6VBU - chains 5 and 9 of the 8 polymer chains in the assembly; structure by electron microscopy, 3.10 A resolution.

Chain 5:
Protein: Bardet-Biedl syndrome 5 protein homolog
From: Bos taurus
Reference sequence: A6QLF9 (A6QLF9_BOVIN); residue numbers follow UniProt; this construct covers 1-341
Sequence (341 residues; numbered 1 to 341; the number before each row is that of its first residue):
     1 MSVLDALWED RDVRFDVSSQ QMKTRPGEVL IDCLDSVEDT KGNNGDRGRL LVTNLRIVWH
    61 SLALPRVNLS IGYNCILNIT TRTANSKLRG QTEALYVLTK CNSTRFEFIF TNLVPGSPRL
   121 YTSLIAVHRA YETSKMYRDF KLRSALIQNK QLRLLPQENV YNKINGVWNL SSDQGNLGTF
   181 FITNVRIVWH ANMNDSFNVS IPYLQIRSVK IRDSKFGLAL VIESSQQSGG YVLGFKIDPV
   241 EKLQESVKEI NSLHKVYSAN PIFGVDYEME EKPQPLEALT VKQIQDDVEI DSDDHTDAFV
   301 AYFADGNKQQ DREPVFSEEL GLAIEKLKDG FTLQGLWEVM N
Unresolved in the structure: 1-5, 213-218, 268-295, 340-341

Chain 9:
Protein: Bardet-Biedl syndrome 9
From: Bos taurus
Reference sequence: E1BHJ5 (E1BHJ5_BOVIN); residue numbers follow UniProt; this construct covers 1-887
Sequence (887 residues; each row starts with the number of its first residue):
     1 MSLFKARDWW STVLGDKEEF DQGCLCLADV DNTGNGQDKI IVGSFMGYLR IFNPHPVKTG
    61 DGAQAEDLLL EVHLRDPILQ VEVGKFVSGT EMLHLAVLHS RKLCVYSVSG TLGNVEHGNQ
   121 YQIKLMYEHN LQRTACNMTY GSFGGVKGRD LICIQSVDGM LMVFEQESYA FGRFLPGSLL
   181 PGPLAYSSRT DSFITVSSCH QVESYKYQVL AFATDADKRQ ETEQQKHGSG KRLVVDWTLN
   241 IGEQAIDICI VSFIQSASSV FVLGERNFFC LKDNGQIQFM KKLDYSPSCF LPYCSVSEGT
   301 INTLIGNHNN MLHIYQDVTL KWATQLPHVP VAVRVGCLHD LKGVIVTLSD DGHLQCSYLG
   361 TDPSLFQAPK VESRELNYDE LDMELKELQK VIKNVNKSQD VWPLTEREDD LKVSAMVSPN
   421 FDSVSQATDV EVGADLVPSV TVKVTLKNRV ALQKIKLSIY VQPPLVLTGD QFTFEFMAPE
   481 MTRTVGFSVY LKGSYSPPEL EGNAVVSYSR PTERNPDGIP RVSQCKFRLP LKLVCLPGQP
   541 SKTASHKLTI DTNKSPVSLL SLFPGFAKQS EDDQVNVMGF RFLGGSQVTL LASKTSQRYR
   601 IQSEQFEDLW LITNELIIRL QEYFEKQGIK DFTCSFSGSV PLEEYFELID HHFELRINGE
   661 KLEELLSERA VQFRAIQRRL LTRFKDKTPA PLQHLDTLLD GTYKQVIALA DAVEENQDNL
   721 FQSFTRLKSA THLVILLIGL WQKLSADQIA ILEAAFLPLQ QDTQELGWEE TVDAALSHLL
   781 KTCLSKSSKE QALNLNSQLG IPKDTSQLKK HITLFCDRLA KGGRLCLSTD AAAPQTMVMP
   841 GGCATIPESD LEGRSIDQDS SELFTNHKHL MVETPVPEVS PLQGVTE
Unresolved in the structure: 1, 57-62, 214-233, 398-409, 421-438, 568-574, 829-887

Interface between chain 5 and chain 9:
Pairs across the interface (115):
  Asp16(5) - Ser373(9)  hydrogen bond
  Asp16(5) - Arg374(9)  salt bridge
  Asn44(5) - Arg374(9)
  Asn44(5) - Glu375(9)  hydrogen bond (side chain-backbone)
  Asn44(5) - Leu376(9)
  Asn44(5) - Leu381(9)
  Gly45(5) - Leu381(9)
  Asp46(5) - Asn377(9)
  Arg47(5) - Glu380(9)  salt bridge
  Arg47(5) - Leu381(9)
  Arg47(5) - Glu384(9)  salt bridge
  Leu64(5) - Asn377(9)
  Val67(5) - Arg374(9)
  Asn68(5) - Arg374(9)
  Leu69(5) - Arg374(9)
  Arg105(5) - Arg7(9)
  Pro115(5) - Pro516(9)
  Arg129(5) - Lys17(9)
  Thr133(5) - Lys17(9)
  Phe140(5) - Ala65(9)  hydrophobic
  Leu142(5) - Ala65(9)
  Leu142(5) - Glu66(9)
  Leu142(5) - Leu68(9)
  Arg143(5) - Ala65(9)
  Arg143(5) - Glu66(9)  hydrogen bond (side chain-backbone)
  Arg143(5) - Leu68(9)  hydrogen bond (side chain-backbone)
  Arg143(5) - Leu69(9)  hydrogen bond (side chain-backbone)
  Arg143(5) - Glu71(9)
  Arg143(5) - Asn119(9)  hydrogen bond (side chain-backbone)
  Arg143(5) - Tyr121(9)
  Ser144(5) - Glu71(9)  hydrogen bond
  Ala145(5) - Glu71(9)  hydrogen bond (backbone-side chain)
  Arg153(5) - Tyr48(9)
  Ser171(5) - Gly113(9)
  Ser171(5) - Asn114(9)
  Ser171(5) - Val115(9)
  Ser171(5) - His117(9)
  Ser171(5) - Gly118(9)
  Ser172(5) - Asn114(9)
  Ser172(5) - Gly118(9)  hydrogen bond (side chain-backbone)
  Asp173(5) - Asn114(9)  hydrogen bond
  Gln174(5) - Thr111(9)
  Gln174(5) - Leu112(9)
  Gly175(5) - Gln120(9)
  Asn194(5) - Gln120(9)  hydrogen bond
  Asn194(5) - Tyr121(9)
  Asn194(5) - Gln122(9)
  Ser196(5) - Tyr121(9)  hydrogen bond (side chain-backbone)
  Phe197(5) - Gly118(9)
  Phe197(5) - Gln120(9)
  Tyr231(5) - Gln64(9)
  Tyr231(5) - Glu66(9)
  Tyr231(5) - His117(9)
  Val232(5) - His117(9)
  Asp297(5) - Val371(9)
  Asp297(5) - Glu372(9)
  Asp297(5) - Ser373(9)  hydrogen bond (side chain-backbone)
  Ala298(5) - Val371(9)
  Ala298(5) - Ser373(9)
  Ala298(5) - Arg374(9)
  Val300(5) - Pro369(9)  hydrophobic
  Val300(5) - Val371(9)  hydrophobic
  Ala301(5) - Pro369(9)  hydrophobic
  Ala301(5) - Val371(9)
  Tyr302(5) - Arg374(9)  hydrogen bond
  Asp305(5) - Ser2(9)
  Asp305(5) - Lys5(9)  salt bridge
  Asp305(5) - Arg7(9)  salt bridge
  Gly306(5) - Ser364(9)  hydrogen bond (backbone-side chain)
  Gly306(5) - Leu365(9)
  Asn307(5) - Leu365(9)  hydrogen bond (side chain-backbone)
  Asn307(5) - Gln367(9)  hydrogen bond (side chain-backbone)
  Lys308(5) - Ser2(9)
  Lys308(5) - Asp362(9)
  Asp311(5) - Ser2(9)
  Asp311(5) - Arg7(9)
  Asp311(5) - Tyr358(9)
  Pro314(5) - Leu341(9)
  Pro314(5) - Tyr358(9)  hydrophobic
  Phe316(5) - Lys342(9)
  Phe316(5) - Gly343(9)
  Glu318(5) - Val296(9)
  Glu319(5) - Val296(9)
  Leu320(5) - Tyr293(9)  hydrogen bond (backbone-side chain)
  Leu320(5) - Leu359(9)  hydrophobic
  Gly321(5) - Val296(9)
  Leu322(5) - Tyr293(9)
  Leu322(5) - Ile314(9)  hydrophobic
  Leu322(5) - Val335(9)  hydrophobic
  Leu322(5) - Gly343(9)
  Leu322(5) - Leu359(9)  hydrophobic
  Ala323(5) - Lys342(9)
  Ala323(5) - Gly343(9)  hydrogen bond (backbone-backbone)
  Ala323(5) - Tyr358(9)
  Ala323(5) - Leu359(9)  hydrogen bond (backbone-backbone)
  Ile324(5) - Leu359(9)
  Ile324(5) - Thr361(9)
  Glu325(5) - Ser2(9)
  Glu325(5) - Tyr358(9)
  Glu325(5) - Leu359(9)  hydrogen bond (backbone-backbone)
  Glu325(5) - Gly360(9)
  Glu325(5) - Thr361(9)  hydrogen bond (backbone-side chain)
  Glu325(5) - Asp362(9)  hydrogen bond (side chain-backbone)
  Phe331(5) - Pro363(9)  hydrophobic
  Leu333(5) - Trp322(9)  hydrophobic
  Leu333(5) - Thr361(9)
  Leu336(5) - Leu3(9)  hydrophobic
  Leu336(5) - Phe4(9)
  Leu336(5) - Thr361(9)
  Leu336(5) - Pro363(9)  hydrophobic
  Trp337(5) - Phe4(9)  hydrophobic
  Trp337(5) - Leu320(9)  hydrogen bond (side chain-backbone)
  Trp337(5) - Lys321(9)
  Trp337(5) - Trp322(9)
  Trp337(5) - Ala323(9)
Other interface residues (no listed pair), chain 5 (62 interface residues in all): Asn43, Ala63, Lys100, Leu233, Val315, Lys326, Leu327, Lys328, Gln334
Other interface residues (no listed pair), chain 9 (63 interface residues in all): Asp8, Trp9, Leu70, Asn302, Val344, Ile345, Phe366

Summary:
Chain 5 and chain 9 form an interface of 62 and 63 residues respectively, with 24 hydrogen bonds and 5 salt
bridges. Among the polar pairs are Asp16(5)-Arg374(9), Arg47(5)-Glu380(9) and Arg47(5)-Glu384(9).
Here chain 5 is Bardet-Biedl syndrome 5 protein homolog and chain 9 is Bardet-Biedl syndrome 9, both from Bos
taurus. Entry 6VBU (Structure of the bovine BBSome complex) was determined by electron microscopy, deposited
together with 6VBV.
